Entry 5L8G (X-ray diffraction, 2.97 A resolution); this record covers chains B and C of the 10 polymer chains in the assembly.

[Chain B (and C)]
Protein: Uncharacterized protein
From: Rhodospirillum rubrum
Notes: chain C of this document is another copy of the same molecule, construct and numbering; everything in this record applies to it too
UniProt: Q2RVS1 (Q2RVS1_RHORT); numbering as in UniProt (aligned over 1-96)
Amino-acid sequence (116 residues; row label = number of the first residue in the row):
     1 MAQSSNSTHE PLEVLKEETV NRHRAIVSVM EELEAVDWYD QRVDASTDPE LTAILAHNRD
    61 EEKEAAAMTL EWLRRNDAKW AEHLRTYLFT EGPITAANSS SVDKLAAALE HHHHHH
Unresolved in the structure: 1-6, 98-116
Differences from the reference sequence: engineered mutation Ala65 (His in Q2RVS1); expression tag (97-116)
Metal / ion sites: Ca2+ site 1: Glu32, Glu62 (shared with Tyr39(C), Glu62(C) of chain C); Ca2+ site 2: Glu34 (shared with Glu31(C) of chain C); Ca2+ site 3: Tyr39, Glu62 (shared with Glu32(C), Glu62(C) of chain C); Ca2+ site 4: Glu61, Glu64 (shared with Glu61(C) of chain C)
What the authors report for this chain:
  - mutagenesis - E32A (40%-55%): decreased catalytic activity
  - mutagenesis - E62A: abolished catalytic activity

[How chain B and chain C interact]
Contacting residue pairs (53; chain B residue first):
  Glu17(B) with Thr47(C)
  Asn21(B) with Ser46(C); Thr47(C), hydrogen bond (side chain-backbone); Asp48(C); Leu51(C)
  Arg24(B) with Ala45(C), hydrogen bond (side chain-backbone); Ser46(C)
  Ala25(B) with Leu51(C), hydrophobic
  Val27(B) with Arg42(C)
  Ser28(B) with Tyr39(C); Arg42(C), hydrogen bond; Leu55(C)
  Glu31(B) with Trp38(C); Arg42(C), salt bridge
  Glu32(B) with Tyr39(C), hydrogen bond
  Trp38(B) with Glu31(C)
  Tyr39(B) with Ser28(C); Glu32(C), hydrogen bond
  Arg42(B) with Arg24(C); Val27(C); Ser28(C)
  Ala45(B) with Arg24(C), hydrogen bond (backbone-side chain)
  Ser46(B) with Asn21(C)
  Thr47(B) with Glu17(C), hydrogen bond; Asn21(C), hydrogen bond
  Asp48(B) with Asn21(C); Trp72(C), hydrogen bond; Asn76(C)
  Glu50(B) with Trp72(C)
  Leu51(B) with Asn21(C); Ala25(C), hydrophobic; Trp72(C)
  Ile54(B) with Met68(C); Thr69(C); Trp72(C), hydrophobic
  Leu55(B) with Ser28(C)
  His57(B) with Met68(C)
  Asn58(B) with Glu32(C); Ala65(C); Met68(C); Thr69(C)
  Glu61(B) with Glu61(C)
  Glu62(B) with Glu62(C)
  Ala65(B) with Asn58(C)
  Met68(B) with Ile54(C); His57(C)
  Thr69(B) with Ile54(C); Asn58(C)
  Trp72(B) with Asp48(C), hydrogen bond; Glu50(C); Leu51(C); Ile54(C), hydrophobic
  Asn76(B) with Asp48(C)

[In short]
The chain B/chain C interface involves 28 residues from each chain; the contacts include 10 hydrogen bonds and
1 salt bridge. Polar pairs include Glu31(B)-Arg42(C), Asn21(B)-Thr47(C) and Arg24(B)-Ala45(C). Glu32(B) and
Glu62(B) form the Ca2+ site 1. From the paper: E32A of chain B reduces catalytic activity; E62A of chain B
abolishes catalytic activity.
Both chains are Uncharacterized protein (Rhodospirillum rubrum). Entry 5L8G (Crystal structure of
Rhodospirillum rubrum Rru_A0973 mutant H65A) was determined by X-ray diffraction together with 5L89, 5L8B and
5DA5 from the same study.
